9U4Y - chains B and G of the 6 polymer chains in the assembly; structure by electron microscopy, 2.67 A resolution.

[Chain B]
Molecule: Guanine nucleotide-binding protein G(I)/G(S)/G(T) subunit beta-1
From: Homo sapiens
UniProtKB: P62873 (GBB1_HUMAN); residues 7-345 here correspond to UniProt positions 2-340 (UniProt number = residue number - 5)
Amino-acid sequence (344 residues; each row starts with the number of its first residue):
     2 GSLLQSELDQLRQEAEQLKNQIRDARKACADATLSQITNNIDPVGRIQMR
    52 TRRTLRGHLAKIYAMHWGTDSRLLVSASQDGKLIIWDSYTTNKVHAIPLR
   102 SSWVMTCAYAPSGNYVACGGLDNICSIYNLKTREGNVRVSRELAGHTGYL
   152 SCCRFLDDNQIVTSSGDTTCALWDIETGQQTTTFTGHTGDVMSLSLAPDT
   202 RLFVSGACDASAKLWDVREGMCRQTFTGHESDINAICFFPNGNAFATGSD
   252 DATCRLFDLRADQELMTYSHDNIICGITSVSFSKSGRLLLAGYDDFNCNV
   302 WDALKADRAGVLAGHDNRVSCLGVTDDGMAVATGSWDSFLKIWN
Not modelled in the structure: 2-7
Sequence notes: expression tag (2-6)
UniProt features mapped onto this chain:
  - modified residue: Ser-7 (N-acetylserine), His-271 (Phosphohistidine)

[Chain G]
Molecule: Guanine nucleotide-binding protein G(I)/G(S)/G(O) subunit gamma-2
From: Homo sapiens
UniProtKB: P59768 (GBG2_HUMAN); residue numbers follow UniProt; this construct covers 1-71
Amino-acid sequence (71 residues; each row starts with the number of its first residue):
     1 MASNNTASIAQARKLVEQLKMEANIDRIKVSKAAADLMAYCEAHAKEDPL
    51 LTPVPASENPFREKKFFCAIL
Not modelled in the structure: 1-5, 63-71
UniProt features mapped onto this chain:
  - modified residue: Ala-2 (N-acetylalanine), Cys-68 (Cysteine methyl ester)
  - lipidation: Cys-68 (S-geranylgeranyl cysteine)

[Chain B / chain G interface]
Residue-residue contacts (88; chain B residue first):
  Leu-9(B) / Ser-8(G)
  Leu-9(B) / Ile-9(G)  hydrophobic
  Leu-12(B) / Ile-9(G)  hydrophobic
  Leu-12(B) / Ala-12(G)  hydrophobic
  Leu-12(B) / Val-16(G)
  Ala-16(B) / Leu-15(G)  hydrophobic
  Ala-16(B) / Val-16(G)  hydrophobic
  Ala-16(B) / Leu-19(G)
  Leu-19(B) / Val-16(G)
  Leu-19(B) / Leu-19(G)  hydrophobic
  Gln-22(B) / Ala-23(G)
  Ile-23(B) / Ala-23(G)  hydrophobic
  Ile-23(B) / Arg-27(G)
  Arg-27(B) / Arg-27(G)
  Cys-30(B) / Arg-27(G)
  Cys-30(B) / Ile-28(G)
  Cys-30(B) / Lys-29(G)
  Cys-30(B) / Val-30(G)  hydrogen bond (backbone-backbone)
  Ala-31(B) / Val-30(G)  hydrophobic
  Asp-32(B) / Lys-29(G)
  Asp-32(B) / Val-30(G)
  Asp-32(B) / Ser-31(G)  hydrogen bond
  Ala-33(B) / Val-30(G)
  Ala-33(B) / Ser-31(G)
  Leu-35(B) / Ala-34(G)  hydrophobic
  Ile-38(B) / Ser-31(G)
  Ile-38(B) / Ala-34(G)  hydrophobic
  Ile-38(B) / Met-38(G)  hydrophobic
  Thr-39(B) / Met-38(G)
  Ile-42(B) / Met-38(G)  hydrophobic
  Val-45(B) / Leu-51(G)  hydrophobic
  Ile-48(B) / Leu-51(G)
  Met-50(B) / Leu-50(G)  hydrophobic
  Arg-53(B) / Asn-59(G)
  Arg-53(B) / Phe-61(G)
  Arg-53(B) / Arg-62(G)
  Arg-54(B) / Pro-60(G)
  Arg-54(B) / Phe-61(G)  hydrogen bond (side chain-backbone)
  Arg-54(B) / Arg-62(G)
  Ser-89(B) / Phe-61(G)
  Tyr-90(B) / Pro-60(G)
  Tyr-90(B) / Phe-61(G)  hydrophobic
  Cys-223(B) / Gln-18(G)  hydrogen bond (backbone-side chain)
  Arg-224(B) / Glu-22(G)
  Arg-224(B) / Ile-25(G)
  Gln-225(B) / Ile-25(G)
  Phe-240(B) / Leu-37(G)  hydrophobic
  Phe-240(B) / Tyr-40(G)  hydrophobic
  Phe-240(B) / Cys-41(G)  hydrophobic
  Pro-241(B) / Tyr-40(G)
  Asn-242(B) / Tyr-40(G)
  Ala-245(B) / Leu-37(G)  hydrophobic
  Leu-257(B) / Leu-37(G)  hydrophobic
  Asp-259(B) / Ala-33(G)
  Arg-261(B) / Arg-27(G)
  Arg-261(B) / Ile-28(G)  hydrogen bond (backbone-backbone)
  Arg-261(B) / Asp-36(G)  salt bridge
  Ala-262(B) / Ile-28(G)
  Asp-263(B) / Arg-27(G)  salt bridge
  Leu-266(B) / Val-30(G)  hydrophobic
  Leu-266(B) / Leu-37(G)  hydrophobic
  Ser-284(B) / Asp-48(G)  hydrogen bond
  Ser-284(B) / Leu-50(G)
  Lys-285(B) / Tyr-40(G)
  Lys-285(B) / Glu-47(G)
  Lys-285(B) / Asp-48(G)
  Ser-286(B) / Tyr-40(G)
  Ser-286(B) / Cys-41(G)
  Ser-286(B) / His-44(G)
  Ser-286(B) / Asp-48(G)  hydrogen bond
  Gly-287(B) / Cys-41(G)
  Arg-288(B) / Cys-41(G)
  Arg-288(B) / Leu-51(G)
  Leu-289(B) / Leu-51(G)  hydrophobic
  Leu-305(B) / Met-38(G)  hydrophobic
  Leu-305(B) / Cys-41(G)  hydrophobic
  Asp-328(B) / Pro-49(G)
  Gly-329(B) / Pro-49(G)
  Gly-329(B) / Leu-50(G)
  Met-330(B) / Pro-49(G)  hydrophobic
  Met-330(B) / Leu-50(G)
  Met-330(B) / Pro-60(G)
  Met-330(B) / Phe-61(G)  hydrophobic
  Ala-331(B) / Phe-61(G)  hydrophobic
  Val-332(B) / Leu-50(G)  hydrophobic
  Ile-343(B) / Phe-61(G)  hydrophobic
  Asn-345(B) / Leu-50(G)
  Asn-345(B) / Asn-59(G)  hydrogen bond
Interface residues without a listed pair, chain B (55 interface residues in all): Glu-8, Glu-15, Ala-26, Ala-29, Val-325, Trp-344
Interface residues without a listed pair, chain G (38 interface residues in all): Arg-13, Lys-20, Asp-26, Lys-32, Glu-42, Ala-45

[Overview]
55 residues of chain B face 38 of chain G across their interface; the contacts include 8 hydrogen bonds and 2
salt bridges. Polar contacts include Arg-261(B)/Asp-36(G), Asp-263(B)/Arg-27(G) and Asp-32(B)/Ser-31(G).
Here chain B is Guanine nucleotide-binding protein G(I)/G(S)/G(T) subunit beta-1 and chain G is Guanine
nucleotide-binding protein G(I)/G(S)/G(O) subunit gamma-2, both from Homo sapiens. Entry 9U4Y (cryo-EM
structure of Xenopus laevis GnRHR bound with mammal GnRH) was determined by electron microscopy together with
9U4W from the same study.
